PDB entry 7JY6 | electron microscopy, 2.50 A resolution | chains G and U of the 11 polymer chains in the assembly

# Chain G
Molecule: Protein RecA
From: Escherichia coli
Reference sequence: A0A376NU07 (A0A376NU07_ECOLX); residues 0-333 here correspond to UniProt positions 1-334 (UniProt number = residue number + 1)
Chain sequence (334 residues; numbered 0 to 333; the number before each row is that of its first residue; numbering starts at 0):
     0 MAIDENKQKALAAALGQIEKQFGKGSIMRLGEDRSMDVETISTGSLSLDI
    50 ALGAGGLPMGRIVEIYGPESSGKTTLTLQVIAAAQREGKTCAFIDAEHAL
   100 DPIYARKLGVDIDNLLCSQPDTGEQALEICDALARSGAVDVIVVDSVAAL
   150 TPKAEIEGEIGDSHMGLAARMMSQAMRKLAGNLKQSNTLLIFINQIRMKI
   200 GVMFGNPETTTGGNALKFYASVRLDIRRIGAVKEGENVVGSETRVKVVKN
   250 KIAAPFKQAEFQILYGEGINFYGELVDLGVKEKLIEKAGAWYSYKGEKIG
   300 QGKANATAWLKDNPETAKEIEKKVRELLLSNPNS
Not modelled in the structure: 0
Ion coordination: Mg2+: Thr73 (together with ATP-gamma-S)
Ligand contacts:
  - ATP-gamma-S (AGS; phosphothiophosphoric acid-adenylate ester), molecule 1: Pro67, Glu68, Ser69, Ser70, Gly71, Lys72, Thr73, Thr74, Glu96, Asp100, Tyr103, Ser240, Tyr264
  - ATP-gamma-S (AGS), molecule 2: Phe217, Lys248, Asn249, Lys250, Ile251, Ala252, Ala253, Pro254
What the authors report for this chain:
  - mutagenesis - K286N, K302N: decreased binding to dsDNA (citing earlier work)

# Chain U
Molecule: 45-nt DNA strand
Sequence (45 nucleotides; row label = number of the first residue in the row):
     1 TTTTTTTTTTTTTTTTTTTTTTTTTTTTTTTTTTTTTTTTTTTTT

# Chain G / chain U interface
Residue-residue contacts (15; chain G residue first):
  Phe203(G) - DT9(U)  base contact
  Gly204(G) - DT11(U)  base contact
  Gly204(G) - DT12(U)  base contact
  Asn205(G) - DT10(U)  phosphate contact
  Asn205(G) - DT12(U)  sugar contact
  Pro206(G) - DT12(U)  base contact
  Glu207(G) - DT13(U)  phosphate contact
  Glu207(G) - DT14(U)  phosphate contact
  Arg226(G) - DT13(U)  hydrogen bond to the phosphate
  Arg226(G) - DT14(U)  salt bridge to the phosphate
  Arg227(G) - DT15(U)  base contact
  Arg227(G) - DT16(U)  salt bridge to the phosphate
  Ile228(G) - DT15(U)  base contact
  Gly229(G) - DT15(U)  sugar contact
  Ala230(G) - DT16(U)  phosphate contact
Other interface residues (no listed pair), chain G (12 interface residues in all): Arg243, Lys245

# Summary
12 residues of chain G face 8 of chain U across their interface, with 1 hydrogen bond and 2 salt bridges.
Polar contacts include Arg226(G)-DT13(U), Arg226(G)-DT14(U) and Arg227(G)-DT16(U). Bound to chain G:
ATP-gamma-S. From the paper: K286N and K302N of chain G reduce binding to dsDNA.
Here chain G is Protein RecA (Escherichia coli) and chain U is a 45-nt DNA strand. Entry 7JY6 (Analysis of a
strand exchange reaction with a mini filament of 9-RecA, oligo(dT)27 primary ssDNA, non-homologous ...) was
determined by electron microscopy together with 7JY7, 7JY8 and 7JY9 from the same study.
